3U8J - chains B and C of the 5 polymer chains in the assembly; structure by X-ray diffraction, 2.35 A resolution.

[Chain B (and C)]
Name: Acetylcholine-binding protein
Source organism: Lymnaea stagnalis
Notes: chain C of this document is another copy of the same molecule, construct and numbering; everything in this record applies to it too
UniProtKB: P58154 (ACHP_LYMST); residues 1-210 here correspond to UniProt positions 20-229 (UniProt number = residue number + 19)
Amino-acid sequence (210 residues; each row starts with the number of its first residue):
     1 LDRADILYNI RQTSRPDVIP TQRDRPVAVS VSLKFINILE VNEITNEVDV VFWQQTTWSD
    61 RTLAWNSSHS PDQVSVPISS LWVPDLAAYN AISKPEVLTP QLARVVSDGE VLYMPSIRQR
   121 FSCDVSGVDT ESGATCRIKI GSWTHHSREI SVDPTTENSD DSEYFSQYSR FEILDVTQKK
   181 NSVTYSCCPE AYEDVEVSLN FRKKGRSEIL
Disulfides: Cys123-Cys136, Cys187-Cys188
Small-molecule neighbours:
  - 1-(pyridin-3-yl)-1,4-diazepane (09O), molecule 1: Trp53, Arg104, Leu112, Met114
  - 1-(pyridin-3-yl)-1,4-diazepane (09O), molecule 2: Tyr89, Ser142, Trp143, Thr144, Tyr185, Cys187, Cys188, Tyr192
Swiss-Prot annotation at these positions:
  - glycosylation: Asn66 (N-linked (GlcNAc...) asparagine)
What the authors report for this chain:
  - binding site for 1-(pyridin-3-yl)-1,4-diazepane: Trp53, Tyr89, Leu102, Arg104, Leu112, Met114, Trp143, Thr144, Tyr185, Cys187, Cys188, Tyr192

[How chain B and chain C interact]
Contacting residue pairs - 55 pairs, chain B then chain C:
  Arg15(B) - Ala4(C)  hydrogen bond (side chain-backbone)
  Arg15(B) - Tyr8(C)
  Asp17(B) - Leu7(C)
  Asp17(B) - Arg11(C)  salt bridge
  Asp17(B) - Pro77(C)
  Val18(B) - Ala4(C)  hydrophobic
  Val18(B) - Leu7(C)  hydrophobic
  Ile19(B) - Arg3(C)
  Asp24(B) - Arg3(C)  salt bridge
  Ile44(B) - Arg170(C)
  Thr45(B) - Tyr168(C)
  Thr45(B) - Arg170(C)
  Asn46(B) - Tyr168(C)  hydrogen bond (side chain-backbone)
  Glu47(B) - Leu39(C)
  Asp85(B) - Pro100(C)
  Asp85(B) - Leu102(C)
  Leu86(B) - Pro100(C)
  Ala87(B) - Thr99(C)
  Ala87(B) - Pro100(C)
  Tyr89(B) - Trp53(C)  hydrophobic
  Ala91(B) - Leu98(C)
  Ile92(B) - Leu39(C)  hydrophobic
  Ile92(B) - Arg118(C)  hydrogen bond (backbone-side chain)
  Ser93(B) - Glu96(C)
  Ser93(B) - Leu98(C)
  Lys94(B) - Glu96(C)  hydrogen bond (backbone-side chain)
  Lys94(B) - Val97(C)
  Lys94(B) - Leu98(C)
  Pro95(B) - Leu98(C)
  Arg120(B) - Arg118(C)
  Ser122(B) - Asn37(C)  hydrogen bond
  Ser122(B) - Ser166(C)  hydrogen bond
  Cys123(B) - Tyr168(C)  hydrophobic
  Asp124(B) - Tyr168(C)
  Arg137(B) - Gln167(C)
  Arg137(B) - Tyr168(C)  hydrogen bond
  Trp143(B) - Trp53(C)
  Trp143(B) - Thr99(C)
  Trp143(B) - Met114(C)  hydrogen bond (side chain-backbone)
  Trp143(B) - Ser116(C)
  Thr144(B) - Ser75(C)  hydrogen bond
  Thr144(B) - Leu102(C)
  Thr144(B) - Arg104(C)
  His145(B) - Ser75(C)  hydrogen bond
  His145(B) - Arg104(C)
  His146(B) - Arg104(C)  hydrogen bond
  Glu149(B) - Arg3(C)  salt bridge
  Glu149(B) - Arg104(C)  salt bridge
  Tyr185(B) - Trp53(C)  hydrophobic
  Tyr185(B) - Tyr164(C)
  Ser186(B) - Asn158(C)
  Ser186(B) - Glu163(C)  hydrogen bond
  Ser186(B) - Tyr164(C)  hydrogen bond (backbone-side chain)
  Cys187(B) - Met114(C)  hydrophobic
  Cys188(B) - Leu112(C)  hydrophobic
Other interface residues (no listed pair), chain B (33 interface residues in all): Thr21
Other interface residues (no listed pair), chain C (34 interface residues in all): Ile36, Val51, Gln55, Gln73, Pro115, Ser159

[Overview]
33 residues of chain B face 34 of chain C across their interface; the contacts include 13 hydrogen bonds and 4
salt bridges. Polar pairs include Asp17(B)-Arg11(C), Asp24(B)-Arg3(C) and Glu149(B)-Arg3(C). Chain B binds
1-(pyridin-3-yl)-1,4-diazepane. The paper reports a binding site for 1-(pyridin-3-yl)-1,4-diazepane at
Trp53(B), Tyr89(B) and Leu102(B) among others.
Both chains are Acetylcholine-binding protein (Lymnaea stagnalis). Entry 3U8J (Crystal structure of the
acetylcholine binding protein (AChBP) from Lymnaea stagnalis in complex with NS3531
(1-(pyridin-3-yl)-1,4-diazepane)) was determined by X-ray diffraction together with 3U8K, 3U8L, 3U8M and 3U8N
from the same study.
